Entry 4AB7 (X-ray diffraction, 3.25 A resolution); this record covers chains A and D of the 4 polymer chains in the assembly.

== Chain A (and D) ==
Molecule: Protein ARG5,6, mitochondrial
Source organism: Saccharomyces cerevisiae
Notes: EC 1.2.1.38, 2.7.2.8; chain D of this document is another copy of the same molecule, construct and numbering; everything in this record applies to it too
UniProt: Q01217 (ARG56_YEAST); residue numbers follow UniProt; this construct covers 58-513
Chain sequence (464 residues; each row starts with the number of its first residue):
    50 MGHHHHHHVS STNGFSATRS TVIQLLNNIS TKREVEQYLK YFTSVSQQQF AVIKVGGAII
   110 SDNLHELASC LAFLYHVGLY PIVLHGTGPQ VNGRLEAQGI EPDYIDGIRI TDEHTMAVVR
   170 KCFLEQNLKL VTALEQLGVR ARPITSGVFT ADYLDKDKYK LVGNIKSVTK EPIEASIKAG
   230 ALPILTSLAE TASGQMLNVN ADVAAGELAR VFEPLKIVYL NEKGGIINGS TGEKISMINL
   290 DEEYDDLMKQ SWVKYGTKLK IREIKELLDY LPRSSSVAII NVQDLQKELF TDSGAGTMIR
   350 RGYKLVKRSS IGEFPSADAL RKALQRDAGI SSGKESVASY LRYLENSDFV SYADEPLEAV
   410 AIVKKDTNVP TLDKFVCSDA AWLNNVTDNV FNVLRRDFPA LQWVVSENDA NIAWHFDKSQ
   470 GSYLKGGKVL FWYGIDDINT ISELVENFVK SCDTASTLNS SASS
Disordered / not traced: 50-97, 503-513
Sequence notes: expression tag (50-57)
UniProt features mapped onto this chain:
  - modified residue: Ser359 (Phosphoserine)
Reported in the primary citation:
  - contacts within the chain: Trp431-Asn460, Trp431-Thr436
  - catalytic residues: Lys103, Asp251 (by similarity / conservation)

== How chain A and chain D interact ==
Contacting residue pairs - 22 pairs, chain A then chain D:
  Phe465(A) with Phe465(D), hydrophobic; Ser471(D); Phe480(D), hydrophobic
  Gln469(A) with Tyr472(D); Leu473(D), hydrogen bond (backbone-backbone)
  Gly470(A) with Ser471(D)
  Ser471(A) with Phe465(D); Gly470(D); Ser471(D), hydrogen bond (backbone-backbone)
  Tyr472(A) with Gln469(D); Asp485(D); Ile490(D), hydrophobic
  Leu473(A) with Gln469(D), hydrogen bond (backbone-backbone)
  Lys474(A) with Asp485(D), salt bridge
  Phe480(A) with Phe465(D), hydrophobic
  Asp485(A) with Tyr472(D); Lys474(D), salt bridge
  Ile487(A) with Ser491(D); Glu495(D)
  Ser491(A) with Ile487(D); Ser491(D)
  Val494(A) with Ile487(D), hydrophobic
Interface residues without a listed pair, chain A (17 interface residues in all): Ile461, Ser468, Trp481, Ile490, Glu495
Interface residues without a listed pair, chain D (17 interface residues in all): Ile461, Val478, Trp481, Val494

== Overview ==
The chain A/chain D interface involves 17 residues from each chain, with 3 hydrogen bonds and 2 salt bridges.
Polar pairs include Lys474(A)-Asp485(D), Gln469(A)-Leu473(D) and Ser471(A)-Ser471(D). The paper reports
catalytic residues Lys103(A) and Asp251(A); contacts within the chain involving Trp431(A), Asn460(A) and
Thr436(A).
Both chains are Protein ARG5,6, mitochondrial (Saccharomyces cerevisiae). Entry 4AB7 (Crystal structure of a
tetrameric acetylglutamate kinase from Saccharomyces cerevisiae complexed with its substrate N-
acetylglutamate) was determined by X-ray diffraction, deposited together with 3ZZF, 3ZZG, 3ZZH and 3ZZI.
